Entry 1PH8 (X-ray diffraction, 2.36 A resolution); this record covers chains G and A of the 5 polymer chains in the assembly.

== Chain G ==
Molecule: 13-nt DNA strand
Sequence (13 nucleotides; numbered 1 to 13; the number before each row is that of its first residue):
     1 GGGGTTTTGG GGT
Disordered / not traced: 13
Metal / ion sites: Na+ site 1: DG1, DG12 (shared with 3 residues of chain H); Na+ site 2: DG1, DG2, DG11 (shared with 2 residues of chain H); Na+ site 3: DG3, DG10 (shared with 3 residues of chain H); Na+ site 4: DG4, DT7, DG9 (shared with 2 residues of chain H)

== Chain A ==
Molecule: Telomere-binding protein alpha subunit
From: Sterkiella nova
Reference sequence: P29549 (TEBA_OXYNO); residue numbers follow UniProt; this construct covers 36-495
Sequence (460 residues; numbered 36 to 495; the number before each row is that of its first residue):
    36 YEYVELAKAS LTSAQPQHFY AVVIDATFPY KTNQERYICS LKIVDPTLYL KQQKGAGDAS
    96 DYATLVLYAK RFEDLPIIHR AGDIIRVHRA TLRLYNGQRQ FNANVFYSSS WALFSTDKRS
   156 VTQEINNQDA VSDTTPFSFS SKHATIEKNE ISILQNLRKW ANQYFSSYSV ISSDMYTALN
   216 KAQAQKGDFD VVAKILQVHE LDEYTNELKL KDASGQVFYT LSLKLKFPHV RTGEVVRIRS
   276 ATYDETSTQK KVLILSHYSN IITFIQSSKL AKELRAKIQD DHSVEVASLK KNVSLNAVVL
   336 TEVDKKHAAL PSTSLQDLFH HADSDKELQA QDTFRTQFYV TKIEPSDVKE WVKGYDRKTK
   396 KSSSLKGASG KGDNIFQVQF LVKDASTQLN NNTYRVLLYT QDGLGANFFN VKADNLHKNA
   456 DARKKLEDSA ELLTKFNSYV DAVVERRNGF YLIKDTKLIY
Swiss-Prot annotation at these positions:
  - natural variant: Ala-311 (A311S: In S version), Asp-456 (D456E: In S version)

== Interface between chain G and chain A ==
Contacting residue pairs (7; chain G residue first):
  DG3(G) with Lys-105(A), phosphate contact
  DG4(G) with Lys-105(A), salt bridge to the phosphate; Phe-141(A), phosphate contact; Tyr-142(A), hydrogen bond to the base
  DT5(G) with Asn-139(A), hydrogen bond to the phosphate; Tyr-142(A), sugar contact
  DT7(G) with Tyr-142(A), base contact
Interface residues without a listed pair, chain A (5 interface residues in all): Arg-71

== In short ==
4 residues of chain G and 5 residues of chain A are in contact, with 2 hydrogen bonds and 1 salt bridge. Polar
contacts include DG4(G)/Tyr-142(A), DT5(G)/Asn-139(A) and DG4(G)/Lys-105(A). DG1(G) and DG12(G) form the Na+
site 1.
Here chain G is a 13-nt DNA strand and chain A is Telomere-binding protein alpha subunit (Sterkiella nova).
Entry 1PH8 (Crystal structure of the oxytricha nova telomere end-binding protein complexed with noncognate
ssdna ggggttttgcgg) was determined by X-ray diffraction together with 1PA6, 1PH1, 1PH2, 1PH3, 1PH5, 1PH6 and 3
further entries from the same study.
